4O0I - chains A and C of the 3 polymer chains in the assembly; structure by X-ray diffraction, 2.20 A resolution.

# Chain A
Molecule: DNA polymerase I
Source organism: Geobacillus stearothermophilus
Notes: EC 2.7.7.7
Reference sequence: D9N168 (D9N168_GEOSE); residues 298-876 here correspond to UniProt positions 1-579 (UniProt number = residue number - 297)
Sequence (580 residues; row label = number of the first residue in the row):
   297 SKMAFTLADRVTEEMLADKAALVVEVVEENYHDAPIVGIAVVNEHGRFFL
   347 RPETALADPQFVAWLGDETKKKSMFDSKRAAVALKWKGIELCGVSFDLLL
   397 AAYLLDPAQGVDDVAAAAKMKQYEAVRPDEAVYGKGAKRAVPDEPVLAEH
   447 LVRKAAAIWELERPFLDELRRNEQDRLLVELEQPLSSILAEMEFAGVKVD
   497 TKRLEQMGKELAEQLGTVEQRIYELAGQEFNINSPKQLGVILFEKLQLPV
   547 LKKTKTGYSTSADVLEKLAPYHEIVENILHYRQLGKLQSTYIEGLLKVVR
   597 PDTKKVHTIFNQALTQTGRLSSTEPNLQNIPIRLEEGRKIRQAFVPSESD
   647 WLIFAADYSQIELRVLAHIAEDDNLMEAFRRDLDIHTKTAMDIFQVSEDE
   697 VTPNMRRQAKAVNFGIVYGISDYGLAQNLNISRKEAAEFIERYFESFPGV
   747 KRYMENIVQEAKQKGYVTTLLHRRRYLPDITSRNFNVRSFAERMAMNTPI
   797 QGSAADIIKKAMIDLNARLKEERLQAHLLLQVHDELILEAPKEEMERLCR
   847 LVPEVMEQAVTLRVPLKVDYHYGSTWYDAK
Differences from the reference sequence: expression tag (297); conflict Asp598 (Ala301 in D9N168), Val713 (Pro416 in D9N168)
Ion coordination: Na+ site 1: Thr308, Glu310; Na+ site 2: Asp372 (together with glycerol)

# Chain C
Molecule: 12-nt DNA strand
Sequence (12 nucleotides; numbered 4 to 15; the number before each row is that of its first residue):
     4 CXCGAATTCGCG
Unresolved in the structure: 15
Modified / non-standard residues: 1TW (2-amino-9-(2-Se-methyl-5-O-phosphono-2-seleno-beta-D-arabinofuranosyl)-1,9-dihydro-6H-purin-6-one) at position 5

# Chain A / chain C interface
Contacting residue pairs (29):
  Asn527(A) - DT11(C)  hydrogen bond to the phosphate
  Asn529(A) - DT10(C)  phosphate contact
  Asn529(A) - DT11(C)  sugar contact
  Ser530(A) - DT11(C)  hydrogen bond to the phosphate
  Ser530(A) - DC12(C)  hydrogen bond to the phosphate
  Gln533(A) - DC12(C)  hydrogen bond to the phosphate
  Lys582(A) - DG7(C)  base contact
  Ser585(A) - DA9(C)  phosphate contact
  Ser585(A) - DT10(C)  phosphate contact
  Thr586(A) - DA9(C)  hydrogen bond to the sugar
  Gly590(A) - DA9(C)  phosphate contact
  Lys593(A) - DA9(C)  salt bridge to the phosphate
  Leu610(A) - DC6(C)  phosphate contact
  Leu610(A) - DG7(C)  phosphate contact
  Thr611(A) - DC6(C)  phosphate contact
  Gln612(A) - DC6(C)  hydrogen bond to the phosphate
  Ser617(A) - DC6(C)  phosphate contact
  Ser617(A) - DG7(C)  hydrogen bond to the phosphate
  Ser618(A) - DG7(C)  sugar contact
  Thr619(A) - DG7(C)  sugar contact
  Thr619(A) - DA8(C)  phosphate contact
  Glu620(A) - DA8(C)  hydrogen bond to the phosphate
  Asn622(A) - DG7(C)  hydrogen bond to the sugar
  Asn625(A) - DG7(C)  base contact
  Phe710(A) - DC4(C)  base contact
  Tyr714(A) - DC4(C)  sugar contact
  Arg771(A) - 1TW_5(C)  salt bridge to the phosphate
  Arg789(A) - DC4(C)  sugar contact
  Met790(A) - 1TW_5(C)  phosphate contact
Also at the interface, not in a pair above, chain A (26 interface residues in all): Lys532, Thr613, Arg615

# In short
Chain A and chain C form an interface of 26 and 9 residues respectively, with 9 hydrogen bonds and 2 salt
bridges. Among the polar pairs are Thr586(A)-DA9(C), Asn622(A)-DG7(C) and Asn527(A)-DT11(C). Thr308(A) and
Glu310(A) coordinate Na+ site 1.
Chain A is DNA polymerase I (Geobacillus stearothermophilus) and chain C is a 12-nt DNA strand; the structure,
Crystal structure of fragment DNA polymerase I from Bacillus stearothermophilus with 2'-MeSe-arabino-guanosine
derivatized DNA, was determined by X-ray diffraction.
